PDB entry 6S6D | X-ray diffraction, 2.50 A resolution | chains A and C

== Chain A ==
Molecule: Ras-related GTP-binding protein A
Source organism: Homo sapiens
Reference sequence: Q7L523 (RRAGA_HUMAN); residues 1-313 here = UniProt positions 1-313
Chain sequence (313 residues; row label = number of the first residue in the row):
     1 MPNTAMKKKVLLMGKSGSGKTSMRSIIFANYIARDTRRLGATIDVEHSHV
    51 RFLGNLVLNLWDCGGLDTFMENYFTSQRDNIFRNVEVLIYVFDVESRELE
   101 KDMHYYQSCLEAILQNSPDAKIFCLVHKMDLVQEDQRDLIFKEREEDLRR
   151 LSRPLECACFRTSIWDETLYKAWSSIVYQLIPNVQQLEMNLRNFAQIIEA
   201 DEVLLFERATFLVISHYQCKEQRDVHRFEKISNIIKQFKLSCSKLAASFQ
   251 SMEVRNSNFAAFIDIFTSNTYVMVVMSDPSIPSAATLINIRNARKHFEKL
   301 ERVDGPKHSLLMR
Disordered / not traced: 1-3, 304-313
Sequence notes: engineered mutation Leu66 (Gln in Q7L523)
Bound ions: Mg2+: Thr21, Thr42 (together with GTP)
Small-molecule neighbours: GTP (guanosine-5'-triphosphate): Lys15, Ser16, Gly17, Ser18, Gly19, Lys20, Thr21, Ser22, Ala33, Thr36, Arg37, Leu39, Gly40, Ala41, Thr42, Cys63, Gly64, Gly65, His127, Lys128, Asp130, Leu131, Ser163, Ile164, Trp165
Swiss-Prot annotation at these positions:
  - binding site (GTP): Ser16, Gly17, Gly19, Lys20, Thr21, Ser22, Thr36, Thr42, Gly65, His127, Ile164
  - binding site (GDP): Gly17, Ser18, Gly19, Lys20, Thr21, Ser22, Thr36, Thr42, His127, Asp130, Leu148, Ile164
  - modified residue: Ser309 (Phosphoserine)
  - cross-link (Glycyl lysine isopeptide (Lys-Gly)): Lys142 (interchain with G-Cter in ubiquitin), Lys220 (interchain with G-Cter in ubiquitin), Lys230 (interchain with G-Cter in ubiquitin), Lys244 (interchain with G-Cter in ubiquitin)
  - mutagenesis: Thr21 (T21N: Reduced affinity for all nucleotides, but with preferential binding of GDP over GTP), Ala29 (A29F: In RA3 mutant; abolished interaction with RPTOR without affecting GTP-binding; when associated with Y-35 and A-46), Tyr31 (Y31A: In RA1 mutant; abolished interaction with RPTOR without affecting GTP-binding. Does not affect interaction with TFE3 and TFEB), Asp35 (D35A: In RA2 mutant; abolished interaction with RPTOR without affecting GTP-binding; when associated with A-46. Does not affect interaction with TFE3 and TFEB; when associated with A-46 ...), Glu46 (E46A: In RA2 mutant; abolished interaction with RPTOR without affecting GTP-binding; when associated with A-35. In RA3 mutant; abolished interaction with RPTOR without affecting GTP-binding ...), Glu71 (E71A: Abolished interaction with TFE3 and TFEB without affecting interaction with RPTOR), Glu100 (E100A: Abolished interaction with TFE3 and TFEB without affecting interaction with RPTOR), His104 (H104A: Abolished interaction with TFE3 and TFEB without affecting interaction with RPTOR), Gln107 (Q107A: Abolished interaction with TFE3 and TFEB without affecting interaction with RPTOR), Glu111 (E111A: Abolished interaction with TFE3 and TFEB without affecting interaction with RPTOR), Lys142 (K142R: Prevents RRAGA ubiquitination and alters interaction and regulation by GATOR1; when associated with R-220, R-230 and R-244), Leu151 (L151A: Abolished interaction with TFE3 and TFEB without affecting interaction with RPTOR), 5 further mutagenesis entries in UniProt
Reported in the primary citation:
  - mutagenesis - Q66L: decreased catalytic activity on GTP (citing earlier work)

== Chain C ==
Molecule: Ras-related GTP-binding protein C
Source organism: Homo sapiens
Reference sequence: Q9HB90 (RRAGC_HUMAN); residue numbers follow UniProt; this construct covers 1-399
Chain sequence (399 residues; row label = number of the first residue in the row):
     1 MSLQYGAEETPLAGSYGAADSFPKDFGYGVEEEEEEAAAAGGGVGAGAGG
    51 GCGPGGADSSKPRILLMGLRRSGKNSIQKVVFHKMSPNETLFLESTNKIY
   101 KDDISNSSFVNFQIWDFPGQMDFFDPTFDYEMIFRGTGALIYVIDAQDDY
   151 MEALTRLHITVSKAYKVNPDMNFEVFIHKVDGLSDDHKIETQRDIHQRAN
   201 DDLADAGLEKLHLSFYLTSIYDHSIFEAFSKVVQKLIPQLPTLENLLNIF
   251 ISNSGIEKAFLFDVVSKIYIATDSSPVDMQSYELCCDMIDVVIDVSCIYG
   301 LKEDGSGSAYDKESMAIIKLNNTTVLYLKEVTKFLALVCILREESFERKG
   351 LIDYNFHCFRKAIHEVFEVGVTSHRSCGHQTSASSLKALTHNGTPRNAI
Disordered / not traced: 1-58, 94-105, 116-130, 370-399
Sequence notes: engineered mutation Asn75 (Ser in Q9HB90)
Small-molecule neighbours: GDP (guanosine-5'-diphosphate): Leu69, Arg70, Arg71, Ser72, Gly73, Lys74, Asn75, Ser76, Thr90, Leu91, Gln147, His178, Lys179, Asp181, Ser219, Ile220, Tyr221
Swiss-Prot annotation at these positions:
  - binding site (GDP): Arg71, Ser72, Gly73, Lys74, Ser76, Thr90, Glu94, Thr96, His178, Lys179, Asp181, Ser219, Ile220
  - binding site (GTP): Lys74, Thr90, Thr96, Asp181
  - modified residue: Ser2 (N-acetylserine), Ser15 (Phosphoserine), Thr96 (Phosphothreonine)
  - natural variant: Lys74 (K74R: Found in patients with follicular lymphoma), Asn75 (S75N: Found in patients with follicular lymphoma; this construct carries the variant), Thr90 (T90N: In LNGODS), Ile99 (I99F: Found in patients with follicular lymphoma), Trp115 (W115R: In LNGODS), Asp116 (D116G: Found in patients with follicular lymphoma), Pro118 (P118L: In LNGODS)
  - mutagenesis: Phe92 (F92A: Promotes interaction with GATOR1 in the GAP mode), Gln120 (Q120L: Maintains GTP-bound state, leading to inactivate mTORC1. Decreased RPTOR-binding)
Reported in the primary citation:
  - mutagenesis - T90N: abolished binding to GTP (citing earlier work)
  - disease-associated variants - T90N: increased binding to mTORC1 (citing earlier work)
  - conformationally variable residues (order/disorder transition): Ser86 to Leu93
  - binding site for GDP: Thr90
  - contacts within the chain: Lys84-Asp290 (salt bridge), Lys84-Asp294
  - mutagenesis - S75N: decreased binding to GTP (proposed by the authors, not directly observed)
  - disease-associated variants - K84T, L91P (proposed by the authors, not directly observed)

== How chain A and chain C interact ==
Residue-residue contacts (67; chain A residue first):
  Arg34(A) - Tyr221(C)  hydrogen bond (side chain-backbone)
  Arg34(A) - Asp222(C)  salt bridge
  Asp130(A) - Phe92(C)
  Leu131(A) - Phe92(C)
  Val132(A) - Phe92(C)
  Arg137(A) - Glu89(C)  salt bridge
  Trp165(A) - Asn88(C)
  Asp166(A) - Glu89(C)
  Glu202(A) - Tyr299(C)  hydrogen bond
  Leu204(A) - Tyr299(C)
  Lys220(A) - Glu303(C)  salt bridge
  Gln222(A) - Tyr299(C)
  Arg223(A) - Cys297(C)
  Arg223(A) - Leu301(C)
  Arg223(A) - Gly305(C)  hydrogen bond (side chain-backbone)
  Arg227(A) - Ile298(C)
  Arg227(A) - Tyr299(C)
  Lys230(A) - Ile298(C)
  Ile231(A) - Ile298(C)  hydrophobic
  Ile234(A) - Val291(C)
  Ile234(A) - Asp294(C)
  Phe238(A) - Asp287(C)
  Phe238(A) - Met288(C)
  Phe238(A) - Val291(C)  hydrophobic
  Phe238(A) - Ile318(C)  hydrophobic
  Ser241(A) - Asp287(C)  hydrogen bond
  Cys242(A) - Leu284(C)  hydrophobic
  Cys242(A) - Leu320(C)  hydrophobic
  Leu245(A) - Gln280(C)
  Leu245(A) - Glu283(C)
  Leu245(A) - Leu284(C)
  Ala246(A) - Leu320(C)  hydrophobic
  Ala247(A) - Leu320(C)
  Ala247(A) - Asn322(C)
  Ser248(A) - Leu320(C)
  Ser248(A) - Asn321(C)  hydrogen bond (backbone-backbone)
  Phe249(A) - Lys319(C)
  Phe249(A) - Leu320(C)  hydrophobic
  Phe249(A) - Asn321(C)  hydrogen bond (backbone-side chain)
  Gln250(A) - Lys319(C)  hydrogen bond (backbone-backbone)
  Gln250(A) - Asn321(C)
  Ser251(A) - Ile318(C)
  Ser251(A) - Lys319(C)  hydrogen bond (backbone-backbone)
  Met252(A) - Val291(C)  hydrophobic
  Met252(A) - Ile317(C)
  Glu253(A) - Ala316(C)
  Glu253(A) - Ile317(C)  hydrogen bond (backbone-backbone)
  Val254(A) - Val292(C)  hydrophobic
  Val254(A) - Met315(C)
  Arg255(A) - Glu313(C)
  Arg255(A) - Ser314(C)
  Arg255(A) - Met315(C)  hydrogen bond (backbone-backbone)
  Asn256(A) - Gly300(C)  hydrogen bond (side chain-backbone)
  Asn256(A) - Ser308(C)
  Asn256(A) - Ala309(C)  hydrogen bond (side chain-backbone)
  Asn256(A) - Asp311(C)
  Asn256(A) - Glu313(C)
  Asn256(A) - Ser314(C)  hydrogen bond
  Ser257(A) - Asp311(C)  hydrogen bond
  Ser257(A) - Glu313(C)
  Asn258(A) - Gly300(C)
  Asn258(A) - Lys302(C)
  Phe259(A) - Ser296(C)
  Phe259(A) - Tyr299(C)
  Phe259(A) - Gly300(C)
  Met273(A) - Val295(C)  hydrophobic
  Val275(A) - Tyr299(C)  hydrophobic
Other interface residues (no listed pair), chain A (38 interface residues in all): Gln133, Lys244
Other interface residues (no listed pair), chain C (38 interface residues in all): Asp181, Glu343
Interface features reported in the paper:
  - specific contacts: Arg34(A)-Asp222(C) (water-mediated contact), Leu131(A)-Phe92(C), Arg137(A)-Glu89(C) (salt bridge)
  - interface residues, chain C: Phe92(C)

== Overview ==
Chain A and chain C each contribute 38 residues to their interface, with 14 hydrogen bonds and 3 salt bridges.
Polar contacts include Arg34(A)-Asp222(C), Arg137(A)-Glu89(C) and Lys220(A)-Glu303(C). The paper describes a
water-mediated contact between Arg34(A) and Asp222(C); a contact between Leu131(A) and Phe92(C); a salt bridge
between Arg137(A) and Glu89(C). The paper reports a binding site for GDP at Thr90(C); Q66L of chain A reduces
catalytic activity on GTP; 3 substitutions were tested in all.
Here chain A is Ras-related GTP-binding protein A and chain C is Ras-related GTP-binding protein C, both from
Homo sapiens. Entry 6S6D (Crystal structure of RagA-Q66L-GTP/RagC-S75N-GDP GTPase heterodimer complex) was
determined by X-ray diffraction (same publication as 6SB2).
